Entry 6RD7 (electron microscopy, 2.73 A resolution); this record covers chains B and C of the 18 polymer chains in the assembly.

# Chain B (and C)
Molecule: Mitochondrial ATP synthase subunit c
Source organism: Polytomella sp. Pringsheim 198.80
Notes: chain C of this document is another copy of the same molecule, construct and numbering; everything in this record applies to it too
Reference sequence: D7P7X5 (D7P7X5_9CHLO); residue numbers follow UniProt; this construct covers 1-127
Amino-acid sequence (127 residues; each row starts with the number of its first residue):
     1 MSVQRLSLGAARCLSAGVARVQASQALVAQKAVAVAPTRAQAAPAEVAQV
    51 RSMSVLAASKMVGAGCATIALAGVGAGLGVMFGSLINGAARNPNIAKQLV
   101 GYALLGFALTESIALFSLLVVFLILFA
Unresolved in the structure: 1-53

# How chain B and chain C interact
Residue-residue contacts - 73 pairs, chain B then chain C:
  Ser-54(B) / Val-55(C)
  Ala-57(B) / Leu-56(C)  hydrophobic
  Ala-58(B) / Val-55(C)
  Ala-58(B) / Leu-56(C)
  Ala-58(B) / Ser-59(C)  hydrogen bond (backbone-side chain)
  Met-61(B) / Ser-59(C)
  Met-61(B) / Lys-60(C)
  Met-61(B) / Gly-63(C)
  Met-61(B) / Ile-124(C)
  Val-62(B) / Ser-59(C)
  Ala-64(B) / Ile-124(C)  hydrophobic
  Gly-65(B) / Gly-63(C)
  Gly-65(B) / Cys-66(C)
  Gly-65(B) / Ala-67(C)
  Gly-65(B) / Ile-124(C)
  Thr-68(B) / Ala-67(C)
  Thr-68(B) / Ala-70(C)
  Thr-68(B) / Ser-117(C)
  Thr-68(B) / Val-120(C)
  Ile-69(B) / Cys-66(C)
  Ile-69(B) / Ala-70(C)
  Leu-71(B) / Ala-70(C)  hydrophobic
  Leu-71(B) / Val-74(C)
  Leu-71(B) / Ile-113(C)
  Leu-71(B) / Phe-116(C)  hydrophobic
  Leu-71(B) / Ser-117(C)
  Ala-72(B) / Ala-70(C)
  Ala-72(B) / Gly-73(C)
  Ala-72(B) / Val-74(C)
  Val-74(B) / Ile-113(C)  hydrophobic
  Gly-75(B) / Gly-73(C)
  Gly-75(B) / Gly-77(C)
  Ala-76(B) / Gly-73(C)  hydrogen bond (backbone-backbone)
  Ala-76(B) / Gly-77(C)
  Leu-78(B) / Leu-109(C)
  Leu-78(B) / Thr-110(C)
  Gly-79(B) / Gly-77(C)
  Gly-79(B) / Val-80(C)
  Gly-79(B) / Met-81(C)
  Gly-79(B) / Thr-110(C)
  Val-80(B) / Val-80(C)  hydrophobic
  Phe-82(B) / Met-81(C)  hydrophobic
  Phe-82(B) / Gly-106(C)
  Phe-82(B) / Leu-109(C)  hydrophobic
  Phe-82(B) / Thr-110(C)
  Gly-83(B) / Met-81(C)
  Gly-83(B) / Ser-84(C)  hydrogen bond (backbone-side chain)
  Ile-86(B) / Met-81(C)
  Ile-86(B) / Ser-84(C)
  Ile-86(B) / Leu-85(C)  hydrophobic
  Ile-86(B) / Leu-99(C)
  Ile-86(B) / Ala-103(C)  hydrophobic
  Asn-87(B) / Ser-84(C)
  Ala-89(B) / Ile-95(C)
  Ala-89(B) / Leu-99(C)  hydrophobic
  Ala-89(B) / Tyr-102(C)  hydrophobic
  Ala-90(B) / Gly-88(C)
  Ala-90(B) / Asn-92(C)  hydrogen bond (backbone-side chain)
  Ala-90(B) / Ile-95(C)  hydrophobic
  Ala-90(B) / Leu-99(C)  hydrophobic
  Arg-91(B) / Arg-91(C)
  Pro-93(B) / Ile-95(C)  hydrophobic
  Ala-96(B) / Gln-98(C)
  Ala-96(B) / Tyr-102(C)
  Val-100(B) / Tyr-102(C)  hydrophobic
  Phe-107(B) / Leu-109(C)  hydrophobic
  Glu-111(B) / Ser-112(C)  hydrogen bond
  Glu-111(B) / Ile-113(C)
  Glu-111(B) / Phe-116(C)
  Ala-114(B) / Ile-113(C)  hydrophobic
  Leu-118(B) / Phe-116(C)  hydrophobic
  Leu-118(B) / Val-120(C)  hydrophobic
  Val-121(B) / Val-120(C)  hydrophobic
Also at the interface, not in a pair above, chain B (41 interface residues in all): Ser-59, Cys-66, Ser-84, Leu-85, Lys-97, Leu-104, Phe-122, Leu-125, Phe-126
Also at the interface, not in a pair above, chain C (37 interface residues in all): Ile-69, Asn-87, Leu-105, Leu-123, Ala-127

# In short
The interface between chain B and chain C involves 41 residues on one side and 37 on the other; the contacts
include 5 hydrogen bonds. Among the polar pairs are Ala-58(B)/Ser-59(C), Gly-83(B)/Ser-84(C) and
Ala-90(B)/Asn-92(C).
Chain B and chain C are both Mitochondrial ATP synthase subunit c (Polytomella sp. Pringsheim 198.80); the
structure, CryoEM structure of Polytomella F-ATP synthase, c-ring position 1, focussed refinement of Fo and
peripheral stalk, was determined by electron microscopy (same publication as 6RD4, 6RD5, 6RD6, 6RD8, 6RD9,
6RDA and 46 further entries).
